Entry 8SUB (electron microscopy, 2.89 A resolution); this record covers chains J and L of the 17 polymer chains in the assembly.

Chain J (and L):
Protein: SIR2-like domain-containing protein
Organism: Escherichia coli
Notes: chain L of this document is another copy of the same molecule, construct and numbering; everything in this record applies to it too
UniProt: A0A7B5N0T7 (A0A7B5N0T7_ECOLX); residue numbers follow UniProt; this construct covers 1-415
Chain sequence (415 residues; numbered 1 to 415; the number before each row is that of its first residue):
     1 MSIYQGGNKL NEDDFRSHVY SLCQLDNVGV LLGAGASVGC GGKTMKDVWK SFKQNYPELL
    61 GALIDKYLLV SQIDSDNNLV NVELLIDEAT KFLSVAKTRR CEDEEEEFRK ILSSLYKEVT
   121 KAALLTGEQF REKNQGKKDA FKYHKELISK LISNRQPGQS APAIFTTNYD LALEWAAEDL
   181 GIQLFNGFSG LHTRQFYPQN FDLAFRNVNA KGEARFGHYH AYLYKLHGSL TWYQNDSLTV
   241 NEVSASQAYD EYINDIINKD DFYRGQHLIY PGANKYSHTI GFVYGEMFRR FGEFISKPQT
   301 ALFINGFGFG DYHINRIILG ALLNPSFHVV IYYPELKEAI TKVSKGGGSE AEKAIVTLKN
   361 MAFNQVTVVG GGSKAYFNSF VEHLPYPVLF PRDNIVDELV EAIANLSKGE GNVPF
Unresolved in the structure: 1, 211-217, 409-415
Ligand contacts: Adenosine-5-Diphosphoribose (AR6; [(2R,3S,4R,5R)-5-(6-aminopurin-9-yl)-3,4-dihydroxy-oxolan-2-yl]methyl [hydroxy-[[(2R,3S,4R,5S)-3,4,5-trihydroxyoxolan-2-yl]methoxy]phosphoryl] hydrogen phosphate): Gly-33, Ala-34, Gly-35, Val-38, Thr-44, Met-45, Glu-83, Thr-167, His-227, Lys-275, Asn-305, Gly-306, Phe-307, Gly-308, Asp-311, Tyr-333, Pro-334, Ala-375, Tyr-376, Phe-377
From the paper describing this entry:
  - catalytic residues: His-227, Asp-311, His-313
  - mutagenesis - H227A, D311A, H313A: abolished catalytic activity on NAD+
  - mutagenesis - H227A, D311A, H313A: decreased catalytic activity on single-stranded DNA
  - mutagenesis - H227A: decreased growth

Chain J / chain L interface:
Pairs across the interface (18):
  His-218(J) / Leu-323(L)
  Tyr-219(J) / Leu-323(L)
  Tyr-219(J) / Pro-325(L)
  Tyr-386(J) / Asn-364(L)
  Pro-387(J) / Asn-364(L)  hydrogen bond (backbone-side chain)
  Leu-389(J) / His-328(L)
  Leu-389(J) / Asn-364(L)
  Phe-390(J) / His-18(L)
  Arg-392(J) / Ser-17(L)
  Arg-392(J) / Ser-21(L)
  Val-396(J) / Asn-394(L)
  Val-396(J) / Ile-395(L)  hydrophobic
  Val-396(J) / Glu-398(L)
  Val-400(J) / Glu-398(L)
  Ile-403(J) / Ala-402(L)
  Ile-403(J) / Leu-406(L)
  Leu-406(J) / Leu-406(L)
  Ser-407(J) / Leu-406(L)
Other interface residues (no listed pair), chain J (16 interface residues in all): Ser-149, Ser-153, Gly-181, Ile-182
Other interface residues (no listed pair), chain L (19 interface residues in all): Leu-22, Leu-322, Asn-324, Ala-362, Phe-363, Gln-365, Asn-405

Overview:
16 residues of chain J face 19 of chain L across their interface, with 1 hydrogen bond. Its one
hydrogen-bonded contact is Pro-387(J)/Asn-364(L). Bound to chain J: Adenosine-5-Diphosphoribose. From the
paper: catalytic residues His-227(J), Asp-311(J) and His-313(J); H227A, D311A and H313A of chain J abolish
catalytic activity on NAD+.
Both chains are SIR2-like domain-containing protein (Escherichia coli). Entry 8SUB (E. coli SIR2-HerA complex
(dodecamer SIR2 pentamer HerA)) was determined by electron microscopy (same publication as 8SU9, 8SUW, 8SXX,
8UAE and 8UAF).
